6C9G - chains A and B of the 3 polymer chains in the assembly; structure by X-ray diffraction, 2.70 A resolution.

== Chain A ==
Protein: 5'-AMP-activated protein kinase catalytic subunit alpha-1,5'-AMP-activated protein kinase catalytic subunit alpha-1
Organism: Homo sapiens
Notes: EC 2.7.11.1, 2.7.11.27, 2.7.11.31, 2.7.11.26; engineered mutation(s): S108D
Reference sequence: Q13131 (AAPK1_HUMAN); residues 13-550 here correspond to UniProt positions 22-559 (UniProt number = residue number + 9)
Chain sequence (494 residues; each row starts with the number of its first residue; note: 54 numbers in that range are skipped by the numbering (no residue carries them; nothing is unmodelled there)):
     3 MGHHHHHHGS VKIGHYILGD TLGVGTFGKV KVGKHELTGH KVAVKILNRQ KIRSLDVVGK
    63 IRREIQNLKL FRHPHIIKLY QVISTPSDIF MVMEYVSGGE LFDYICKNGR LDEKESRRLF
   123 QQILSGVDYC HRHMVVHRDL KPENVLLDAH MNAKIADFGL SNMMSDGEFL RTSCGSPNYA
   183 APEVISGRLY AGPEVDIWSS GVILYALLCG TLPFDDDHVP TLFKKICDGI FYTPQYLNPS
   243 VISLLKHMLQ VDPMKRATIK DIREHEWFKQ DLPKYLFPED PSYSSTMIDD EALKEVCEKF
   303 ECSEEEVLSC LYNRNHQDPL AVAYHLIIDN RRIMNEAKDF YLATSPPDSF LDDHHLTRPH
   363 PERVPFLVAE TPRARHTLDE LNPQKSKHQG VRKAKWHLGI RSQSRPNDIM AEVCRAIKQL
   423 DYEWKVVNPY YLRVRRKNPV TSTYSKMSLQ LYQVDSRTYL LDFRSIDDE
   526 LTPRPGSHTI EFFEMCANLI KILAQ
Not modelled in the structure: 3-10, 282-329, 343-393, 550
Modified residues: Thr-174 (phosphothreonine; TPO)
Differences from the reference sequence: expression tag (3-12)
Ligand contacts:
  - R93 (5-{[6-chloro-5-(2'-hydroxy[1,1'-biphenyl]-4-yl)-1H-benzimidazol-2-yl]oxy}-N-hydroxy-2-methylbenzamide): Val-13, Leu-20, Gly-21, Val-26, Phe-29, Gly-30, Lys-31, Lys-33, Ile-48, Asn-50, Lys-53, Asp-90, Phe-92
  - staurosporine (STU): Leu-24, Gly-25, Val-26, Gly-27, Val-32, Ala-45, Lys-47, Ile-79, Met-95, Glu-96, Tyr-97, Val-98, Gly-101, Glu-102, Glu-145, Asn-146, Leu-148, Ala-158, Asp-159
UniProt features mapped onto this chain:
  - active site: Asp-141 (Proton acceptor)
  - binding site (ATP): Leu-24 to Val-32, Lys-47
  - modified residue: Thr-23 (Phosphothreonine), Thr-174 (Phosphothreonine), Thr-260 (Phosphothreonine), Thr-346 (Phosphothreonine), Ser-347 (Phosphoserine), Ser-351 (Phosphoserine), Thr-359 (Phosphothreonine), Thr-373 (Phosphothreonine), Ser-388 (Phosphoserine), Ser-458 (Phosphoserine)
Reported in the primary citation:
  - binding site for R93: Gly-21, Gly-30, Lys-33, Asn-50, Asp-90

== Chain B ==
Protein: 5'-AMP-activated protein kinase subunit beta-1
Organism: Homo sapiens
Reference sequence: Q9Y478 (AAKB1_HUMAN); residue numbers follow UniProt; this construct covers 68-270
Chain sequence (204 residues; numbered 67 to 270; the number before each row is that of its first residue):
    67 MEVNDKAPAQ ARPTVFRWTG GGKEVYLSGS FNNWSKLPLT RDHNNFVAIL DLPEGEHQYK
   127 FFVDGQWTHD PSEPIVTSQL GTVNNIIQVK KTDFEVFDAL MVDSQKCSDV SELSSSPPGP
   187 YHQEPYVCKP EERFRAPPIL PPHLLQVILN KDTGISCDPA LLPEPNHVML NHLYALSIKD
   247 GVMVLSATHR YKKKYVTTLL YKPI
Not modelled in the structure: 67-73, 173-187, 196-200
Differences from the reference sequence: initiating methionine (67); engineered mutation Asp-108 (Ser in Q9Y478)
Ligand contacts: R93 (5-{[6-chloro-5-(2'-hydroxy[1,1'-biphenyl]-4-yl)-1H-benzimidazol-2-yl]oxy}-N-hydroxy-2-methylbenzamide): Val-81, Arg-83, Thr-106, Arg-107, Asp-108, Val-113, Ile-115
UniProt features mapped onto this chain:
  - modified residue: Ser-96 (Phosphoserine), Ser-101 (Phosphoserine), Thr-148 (Phosphothreonine), Ser-182 (Phosphoserine)
Reported in the primary citation:
  - binding site for R93: Arg-83
  - specificity-determining residues: Thr-106, Asn-111 (proposed by the authors, not directly observed)

== Interface between chain A and chain B ==
Contacting residue pairs (129; chain A residue first):
  Gly-11(A) / Thr-106(B)
  Val-13(A) / Thr-106(B)
  Val-13(A) / Ile-115(B)  hydrophobic
  Lys-14(A) / Ile-115(B)
  Lys-31(A) / Asp-108(B)  salt bridge
  Lys-33(A) / Asp-108(B)  salt bridge
  Asn-50(A) / Arg-83(B)
  Arg-51(A) / Asp-159(B)  salt bridge
  Arg-51(A) / Ala-165(B)  hydrogen bond (side chain-backbone)
  Arg-51(A) / Asp-169(B)  salt bridge
  Arg-55(A) / Asp-169(B)
  Arg-55(A) / Lys-172(B)
  Val-60(A) / Leu-166(B)
  Arg-64(A) / Leu-166(B)
  Arg-64(A) / Ser-170(B)
  Gln-68(A) / Phe-163(B)
  Lys-71(A) / Phe-163(B)
  Val-84(A) / Val-162(B)
  Ser-86(A) / Asp-159(B)  hydrogen bond (side chain-backbone)
  Ser-86(A) / Phe-160(B)
  Ser-86(A) / Val-162(B)
  Ser-86(A) / Ala-165(B)
  Thr-87(A) / Pro-79(B)
  Thr-87(A) / Val-81(B)
  Thr-87(A) / Asp-159(B)
  Pro-88(A) / Pro-79(B)
  Pro-88(A) / Asp-159(B)
  Pro-88(A) / Phe-160(B)
  Ser-89(A) / Val-81(B)
  Asp-90(A) / Val-81(B)
  Ile-91(A) / Leu-166(B)  hydrophobic
  Phe-92(A) / Val-81(B)  hydrophobic
  Met-136(A) / His-233(B)
  Met-166(A) / His-233(B)
  Ser-167(A) / His-233(B)
  Asp-168(A) / His-233(B)
  Asp-168(A) / Leu-236(B)
  Asp-168(A) / Asn-237(B)
  Asp-168(A) / Arg-256(B)  salt bridge
  Gly-169(A) / His-233(B)  hydrogen bond (backbone-backbone)
  Gly-169(A) / Val-234(B)
  Gly-169(A) / Leu-236(B)
  Gly-169(A) / His-238(B)  hydrogen bond (backbone-side chain)
  Glu-170(A) / Val-234(B)
  Phe-171(A) / Pro-207(B)  hydrophobic
  Phe-171(A) / His-209(B)
  Phe-171(A) / Leu-210(B)  hydrophobic
  Phe-171(A) / Val-234(B)  hydrophobic
  Arg-173(A) / Pro-204(B)
  Leu-191(A) / Pro-204(B)  hydrophobic
  Ala-193(A) / His-209(B)
  Glu-196(A) / His-209(B)  salt bridge
  Met-256(A) / Pro-208(B)  hydrophobic
  Met-256(A) / His-209(B)
  Met-256(A) / Gln-212(B)
  Ala-396(A) / Asn-216(B)
  Lys-397(A) / Asn-216(B)
  Lys-397(A) / Leu-242(B)
  Trp-398(A) / Val-213(B)  hydrophobic
  Trp-398(A) / Leu-215(B)
  Trp-398(A) / Asn-216(B)  hydrogen bond (backbone-side chain)
  Trp-398(A) / Tyr-240(B)
  Trp-398(A) / Ala-241(B)
  Trp-398(A) / Leu-242(B)  hydrophobic
  Trp-398(A) / Val-250(B)
  Trp-398(A) / Leu-251(B)
  Trp-398(A) / Ser-252(B)
  Trp-398(A) / Leu-265(B)  hydrophobic
  His-399(A) / Tyr-240(B)
  His-399(A) / Ala-241(B)  hydrogen bond (backbone-backbone)
  His-399(A) / Leu-242(B)
  His-399(A) / Ser-243(B)  hydrogen bond (side chain-backbone)
  Leu-400(A) / Leu-210(B)  hydrophobic
  Leu-400(A) / Leu-239(B)
  Leu-400(A) / Tyr-240(B)  hydrophobic
  Gly-401(A) / Leu-239(B)  hydrogen bond (backbone-backbone)
  Arg-403(A) / Leu-211(B)
  Cys-416(A) / Lys-195(B)
  Lys-420(A) / Tyr-192(B)
  Tyr-424(A) / Tyr-192(B)
  Glu-425(A) / Glu-190(B)
  Glu-425(A) / Tyr-192(B)
  Trp-426(A) / Tyr-192(B)  hydrophobic
  Trp-426(A) / Val-193(B)
  Trp-426(A) / Lys-195(B)
  Lys-427(A) / Gln-189(B)
  Lys-427(A) / Glu-190(B)
  Pro-431(A) / Arg-201(B)
  Tyr-432(A) / Arg-201(B)  hydrogen bond (side chain-backbone)
  Tyr-432(A) / Ala-202(B)
  Tyr-432(A) / Pro-203(B)
  Arg-437(A) / Glu-190(B)  salt bridge
  Lys-448(A) / Glu-190(B)  salt bridge
  Gln-452(A) / Pro-204(B)
  Leu-453(A) / Pro-204(B)
  Tyr-454(A) / Pro-204(B)
  Tyr-454(A) / Ile-205(B)
  Tyr-454(A) / Leu-206(B)  hydrophobic
  Tyr-454(A) / Pro-207(B)
  Gln-455(A) / Pro-204(B)  hydrogen bond (backbone-backbone)
  Gln-455(A) / Ile-205(B)
  Gln-455(A) / Leu-206(B)  hydrogen bond (backbone-backbone)
  Tyr-461(A) / Pro-203(B)  hydrophobic
  Leu-462(A) / Leu-206(B)  hydrophobic
  Asp-464(A) / His-238(B)  salt bridge
  Phe-465(A) / Asn-237(B)
  Phe-465(A) / His-238(B)
  Phe-465(A) / Leu-239(B)  hydrogen bond (backbone-backbone)
  Arg-466(A) / Asn-237(B)
  Arg-466(A) / His-238(B)
  Ser-467(A) / Asn-237(B)  hydrogen bond (backbone-backbone)
  Ser-467(A) / His-255(B)  hydrogen bond
  Asp-469(A) / Asn-237(B)
  Thr-534(A) / His-255(B)
  Thr-534(A) / Thr-264(B)
  Ile-535(A) / Leu-266(B)  hydrophobic
  Phe-537(A) / Asn-237(B)
  Phe-538(A) / Leu-239(B)  hydrophobic
  Phe-538(A) / Leu-251(B)
  Phe-538(A) / Ser-252(B)
  Phe-538(A) / Ala-253(B)
  Phe-538(A) / Thr-264(B)
  Phe-538(A) / Leu-266(B)  hydrophobic
  Cys-541(A) / Leu-239(B)  hydrophobic
  Ala-542(A) / Met-249(B)  hydrophobic
  Ala-542(A) / Leu-251(B)  hydrophobic
  Ile-545(A) / Leu-239(B)  hydrophobic
  Ile-545(A) / Met-249(B)  hydrophobic
  Lys-546(A) / Ile-270(B)  hydrogen bond (side chain-backbone)
Also at the interface, not in a pair above, chain A (80 interface residues in all): Ile-15, Thr-23, Ile-54, Ile-63, Ile-67, Arg-190, Pro-255, Pro-408, Asp-423, Val-428, Asn-430, Glu-539
Also at the interface, not in a pair above, chain B (62 interface residues in all): Thr-80, Pro-104, Val-113, Glu-161, Pro-191, Lys-268

== Summary ==
Chain A and chain B form an interface of 80 and 62 residues respectively, with 15 hydrogen bonds and 9 salt
bridges. Polar contacts include Lys-31(A)/Asp-108(B), Lys-33(A)/Asp-108(B) and Arg-51(A)/Asp-159(B). From the
paper: a binding site for R93 at Gly-21(A), Gly-30(A) and Arg-83(B) among others; specificity determinants
Thr-106(B) and Asn-111(B).
Chain A is 5'-AMP-activated protein kinase catalytic subunit alpha-1,5'-AMP-activated protein kinase catalytic
subunit alpha-1 and chain B is 5'-AMP-activated protein kinase subunit beta-1, both from Homo sapiens; the
structure, AMP-activated protein kinase bound to pharmacological activator R739, was determined by X-ray
diffraction (same publication as 6C9F, 6C9H and 6C9J).
